PDB entry 5BSA | X-ray diffraction, 4.61 A resolution (low resolution: residue-level contacts below are approximate; hydrogen-bond / salt-bridge calls are withheld) | chains B and E of the 6 polymer chains in the assembly

Chain B:
Name: Histone H3.2
Source organism: Xenopus laevis
UniProt: P84233 (H32_XENLA); residues 26-135 here correspond to UniProt positions 27-136 (UniProt number = residue number + 1)
Amino-acid sequence (110 residues; each row starts with the number of its first residue):
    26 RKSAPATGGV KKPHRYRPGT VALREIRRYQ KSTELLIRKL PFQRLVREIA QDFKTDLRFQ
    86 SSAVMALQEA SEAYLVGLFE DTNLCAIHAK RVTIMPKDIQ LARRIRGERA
Not modelled in the structure: 26-59
Curated features (UniProtKB/Swiss-Prot):
  - modified residue: Arg26 (Citrulline), Lys27 (N6,N6,N6-trimethyllysine), Ser28 (ADP-ribosylserine), Lys36 (N6,N6,N6-trimethyllysine), Lys37 (N6-methyllysine), Tyr41 (Phosphotyrosine), Lys56 (N6,N6,N6-trimethyllysine), Ser57 (Phosphoserine), Lys64 (N6-(2-hydroxyisobutyryl)lysine), Lys79 (N6,N6,N6-trimethyllysine), Thr80 (Phosphothreonine), Ser86 (Phosphoserine), Thr107 (Phosphothreonine), Lys115 (N6-acetyllysine), Lys122 (N6-(2-hydroxyisobutyryl)lysine)
  - lipidation: Cys110 (S-palmitoyl cysteine)
Reported in the primary citation:
  - mutagenesis - L126E/I130E: decreased binding to hSpt2(571-685)
  - mutagenesis - L126E/I130E: decreased binding to Protein SPT2 homolog (chain E)

Chain E:
Name: Protein SPT2 homolog
Source organism: Homo sapiens
UniProt: Q68D10 (SPT2_HUMAN); residue numbers follow UniProt; this construct covers 571-685
Amino-acid sequence (115 residues; row label = number of the first residue in the row):
   571 GPQRLPFPTG YKRQREYEEE DDDDDEYDSE MEDFIEDEGE PQEEMSKHIR EIFGYDRKKY
   631 KDESDYALRY MESSWKEQQK EEAKSLRLGM QEDLEEMRRE EEEMQRRRAK KLKRR
Not modelled in the structure: 571-606, 676-685
Differences from the reference sequence: conflict Mse615 (Ile in Q68D10)
Modified residues: Mse601, Mse615 (selenomethionine); Mse641, Mse660, Mse667, Mse674 (selenomethionine; parent Met)
Curated features (UniProtKB/Swiss-Prot):
  - modified residue: Lys582 (N6-acetyllysine), Ser599 (Phosphoserine)
  - mutagenesis: Mse641 (M641A: Strongly reduces affinity for histones), Glu651 to Glu652 (Strongly reduces affinity for histones), Leu658 to Gly659 (Strongly reduces affinity for histones), Glu662 to Asp663 (Strongly reduces affinity for histones)
Reported in the primary citation:
  - mutagenesis - L658A/G659N: abolished binding to Histone H3.2 (chain B)
  - mutagenesis - K650A, E671A: unchanged binding to Histone H3.2 (chain B)
  - mutagenesis - E651A/E652A: decreased binding to H3/H4
  - mutagenesis - K650A, E671A: unchanged binding to H3/H4 tetramer

How chain B and chain E interact:
Contacting residue pairs - 9 pairs, chain B then chain E:
  Lys115(B) with Gly659(E)
  Arg116(B) with Gly659(E); Glu662(E); Asp663(E)
  Val117(B) with Asp663(E)
  Thr118(B) with Asp663(E); Glu666(E)
  Met120(B) with Glu662(E)
  Lys122(B) with Glu662(E)
Interface residues without a listed pair, chain B (7 interface residues in all): Ala114
Interface residues without a listed pair, chain E (5 interface residues in all): Leu656
The authors on this interface:
  - hot spots on chain E (mutagenesis) - E651A/E652A: abolished binding to Histone H3.2 (chain B)

Summary:
7 residues of chain B and 5 residues of chain E are in contact. From UniProt: 7 mutagenesis sites on chain E.
The paper reports that L658A/G659N and E651A/E652A of chain E abolish binding to Histone H3.2 (chain B);
L126E/I130E of chain B reduce binding to hSpt2(571-685); 5 substitutions were tested in all.
Chain B is Histone H3.2 (Xenopus laevis) and chain E is Protein SPT2 homolog (Homo sapiens); the structure,
Structure of histone H3/H4 in complex with Spt2, was determined by X-ray diffraction, deposited together with
5BS7.
